8EVI - chains I and B of the 13 polymer chains in the assembly; structure by electron microscopy, 2.64 A resolution.

== Chain I ==
Molecule: 167-nt DNA strand
Sequence (167 nucleotides; row label = number of the first residue in the row):
     1 TAGGTGCAGG GCCTCTCGGC TGCTGATCTT CAGCTGGTTG CTGAGAGTTG CAGCATTGCT
    61 GAGTCTTAGC AATGGATACT TCCCGATTCC CCTCACAAAA ATAGGTCAGT CTGTCTGGCT
   121 AGTTCTGTAC TTGCAGACAC AGGGCATGTG GGGTTCCTAT TTTTCTA
Not modelled in the structure: 1-21, 165-167

== Chain B ==
Name: Histone H4
Organism: Homo sapiens
UniProt: P62805 (H4_HUMAN); residues 0-102 here correspond to UniProt positions 1-103 (UniProt number = residue number + 1)
Chain sequence (103 residues; numbered 0 to 102; the number before each row is that of its first residue; numbering starts at 0):
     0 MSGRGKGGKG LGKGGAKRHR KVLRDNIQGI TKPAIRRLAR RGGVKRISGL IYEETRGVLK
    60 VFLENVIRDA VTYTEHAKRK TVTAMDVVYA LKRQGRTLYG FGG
Not modelled in the structure: 0-19, 102
Curated features (UniProtKB/Swiss-Prot):
  - DNA-binding region: Lys16 to Lys20
  - modified residue: Ser1 (N-acetylserine), Arg3 (Asymmetric dimethylarginine), Lys5 (N6-(2-hydroxyisobutyryl)lysine), Lys8 (N6-(2-hydroxyisobutyryl)lysine), Lys12 (N6-(2-hydroxyisobutyryl)lysine), Lys16 (N6-(2-hydroxyisobutyryl)lysine), Lys20 (N6,N6,N6-trimethyllysine), Lys31 (N6-(2-hydroxyisobutyryl)lysine), Lys44 (N6-(2-hydroxyisobutyryl)lysine), Ser47 (Phosphoserine), Tyr51 (Phosphotyrosine), Lys59 (N6-(2-hydroxyisobutyryl)lysine), Lys77 (N6-(2-hydroxyisobutyryl)lysine), Lys79 (N6-(2-hydroxyisobutyryl)lysine), Thr80 (Phosphothreonine), Tyr88 (Phosphotyrosine), Lys91 (N6-(2-hydroxyisobutyryl)lysine)
  - cross-link (Glycyl lysine isopeptide (Lys-Gly)): Lys12 (interchain with G-Cter in SUMO2), Lys20 (interchain with G-Cter in SUMO2), Lys31 (interchain with G-Cter in SUMO2), Lys59 (interchain with G-Cter in SUMO2), Lys79 (interchain with G-Cter in SUMO2), Lys91 (interchain with G-Cter in SUMO2)

== Interface between chain I and chain B ==
Contacting residue pairs - 13 pairs, chain I then chain B:
  DA103(I) with Arg45(B), hydrogen bond to the sugar; Ile46(B), sugar contact; Ser47(B), hydrogen bond to the phosphate; Gly48(B), hydrogen bond to the phosphate
  DG104(I) with Arg35(B), salt bridge to the phosphate; Lys44(B), phosphate contact; Arg45(B), phosphate contact; Ile46(B), hydrogen bond to the phosphate
  DT123(I) with Lys79(B), salt bridge to the phosphate; Thr80(B), phosphate contact
  DT124(I) with Arg78(B), phosphate contact; Lys79(B), hydrogen bond to the phosphate; Thr80(B), hydrogen bond to the phosphate
Also at the interface, not in a pair above, chain B (10 interface residues in all): Arg39

== Summary ==
Chain I and chain B form an interface of 4 and 10 residues respectively, with 6 hydrogen bonds and 2 salt
bridges. Polar contacts include DA103(I)-Arg45(B), DA103(I)-Ser47(B) and DA103(I)-Gly48(B). From UniProt: a
DNA-binding region on chain B.
Chain I is a 167-nt DNA strand and chain B is Histone H4 (Homo sapiens); the structure, CX3CR1 nucleosome and
PU.1 complex containing disulfide bond mutations, was determined by electron microscopy together with 8EVH,
8EVJ and 8SYP from the same study.
